7WY8 - chains R and A of the 5 polymer chains in the assembly; structure by electron microscopy, 2.83 A resolution.

[Chain R]
Protein: Isoform 3 of Adhesion G protein-coupled receptor L3
Source organism: Mus musculus
Reference sequence: Q80TS3 (AGRL3_MOUSE), isoform Q80TS3-3; residue numbers follow UniProt; this construct covers 1-1543
Amino-acid sequence (1543 residues; each row starts with the number of its first residue):
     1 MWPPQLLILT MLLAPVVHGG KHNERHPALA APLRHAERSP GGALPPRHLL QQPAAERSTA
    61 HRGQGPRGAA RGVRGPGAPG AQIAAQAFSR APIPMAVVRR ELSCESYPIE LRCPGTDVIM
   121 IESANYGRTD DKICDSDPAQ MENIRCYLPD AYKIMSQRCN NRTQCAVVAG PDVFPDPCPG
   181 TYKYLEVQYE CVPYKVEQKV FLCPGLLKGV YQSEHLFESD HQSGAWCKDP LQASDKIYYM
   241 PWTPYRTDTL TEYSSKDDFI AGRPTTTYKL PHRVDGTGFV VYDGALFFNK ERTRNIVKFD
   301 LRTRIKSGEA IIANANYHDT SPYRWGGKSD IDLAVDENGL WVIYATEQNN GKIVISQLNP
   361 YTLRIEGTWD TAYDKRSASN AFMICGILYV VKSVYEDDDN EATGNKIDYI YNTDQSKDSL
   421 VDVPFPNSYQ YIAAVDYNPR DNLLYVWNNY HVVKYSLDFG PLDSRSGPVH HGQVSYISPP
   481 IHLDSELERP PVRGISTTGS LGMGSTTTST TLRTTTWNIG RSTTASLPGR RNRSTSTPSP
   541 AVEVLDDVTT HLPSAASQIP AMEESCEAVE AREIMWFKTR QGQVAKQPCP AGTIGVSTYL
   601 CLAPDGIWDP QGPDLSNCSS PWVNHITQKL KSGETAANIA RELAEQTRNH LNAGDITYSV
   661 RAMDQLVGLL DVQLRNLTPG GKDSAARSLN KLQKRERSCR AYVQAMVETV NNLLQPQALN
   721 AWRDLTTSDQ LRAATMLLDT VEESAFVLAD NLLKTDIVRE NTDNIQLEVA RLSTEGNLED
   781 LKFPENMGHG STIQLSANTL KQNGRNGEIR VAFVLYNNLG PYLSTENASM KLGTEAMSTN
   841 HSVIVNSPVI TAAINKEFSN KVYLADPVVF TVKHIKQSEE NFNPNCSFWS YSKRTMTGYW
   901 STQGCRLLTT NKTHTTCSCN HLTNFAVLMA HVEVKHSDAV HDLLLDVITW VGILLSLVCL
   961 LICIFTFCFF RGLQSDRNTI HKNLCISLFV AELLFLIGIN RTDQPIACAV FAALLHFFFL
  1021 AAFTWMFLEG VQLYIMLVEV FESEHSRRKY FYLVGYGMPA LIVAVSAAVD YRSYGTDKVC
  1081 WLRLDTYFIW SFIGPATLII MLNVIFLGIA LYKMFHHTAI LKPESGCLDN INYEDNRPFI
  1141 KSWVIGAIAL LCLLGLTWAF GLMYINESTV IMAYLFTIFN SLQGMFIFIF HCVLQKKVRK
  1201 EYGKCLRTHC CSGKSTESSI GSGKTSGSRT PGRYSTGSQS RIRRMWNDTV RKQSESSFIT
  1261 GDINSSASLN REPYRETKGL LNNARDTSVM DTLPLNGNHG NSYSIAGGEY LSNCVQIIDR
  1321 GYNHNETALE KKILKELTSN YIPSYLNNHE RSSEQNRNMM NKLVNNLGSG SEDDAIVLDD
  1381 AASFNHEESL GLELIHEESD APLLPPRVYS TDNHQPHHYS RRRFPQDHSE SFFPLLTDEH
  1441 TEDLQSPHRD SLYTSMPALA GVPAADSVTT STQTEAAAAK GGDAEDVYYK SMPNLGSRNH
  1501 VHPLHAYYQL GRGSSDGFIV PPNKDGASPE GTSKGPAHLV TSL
Disordered / not traced: 1-922, 1119-1142, 1209-1543
Cystine bridges: Cys1008-Cys1080
Swiss-Prot annotation at these positions:
  - region: Tyr317 to Glu347 (Interaction with FLRT3), Thr923 to Ala939 (Stachel)
  - binding site (Ca(2+)): Asp332, Asn380, Ala381, Val435
  - site: Leu922, Thr923 (Cleavage)
  - modified residue: Ser1254 (Phosphoserine)
  - glycosylation (N-linked (GlcNAc...) asparagine): Asn161, Asn532, Asn617, Asn827, Asn840, Asn885, Asn911, Asn1000, Asn1166
  - mutagenesis: Pro244 (P244N: Strongly reduces FLRT2 binding; when associated with T-246), Arg246 (R246T: Strongly reduces FLRT2 binding; when associated with N-244), Thr267 (T267N: Strongly reduces FLRT2 binding; when associated with T-269), Lys269 (K269T: Strongly reduces FLRT2 binding; when associated with N-267), Arg292 (R292N: Abolishes interaction with FLRT2; when associated with T-294), Arg294 (R294T: Abolishes interaction with FLRT2; when associated with N-292), Tyr317 to Thr320 (In 4A mutant; abolished binding to FLRT proteins; when associated with A-376), Tyr323 (Y323A: Abolishes FLRT3 binding), Arg324 (R324N: Abolishes interaction with FLRT2; when associated with T-326), Gly326 (G326T: Abolishes interaction with FLRT2; when associated with N-324), Asp332 (D332A: Strongly reduces FLRT3 binding), Arg376 (R376A: In 4A mutant; abolished binding to FLRT proteins; when associated with 317-A--A-321), 25 further mutagenesis entries in UniProt

[Chain A]
Protein: engineered mini G alpha s subunit
Source organism: Homo sapiens
Amino-acid sequence (361 residues; numbered 8 to 394; 26 numbers in that range are skipped by the numbering (no residue carries them; nothing is unmodelled there); the number before each row is that of its first residue):
     8 MGCTLSAEDK AAVERSKMIE KQLQKDKQVY RATHRLLLLG ADNSGKSTIV KQMRIYH
    81 VNGYSEEECK QYKAVVYSNT IQSIIAIIRA MGRLKIDFGD SARADDARQL FVLAGAAEEG
   141 FMTAELAGVI KRLWKDSGVQ ACFNRSREYQ LNDSAAYYLN DLDRIAQPNY IPTQQDVLRT
   201 RVKTSGIFET KFQVDKVNFH MFDVGAQRDE RRKWIQCFND VTAIIFVVDS SDY
   264 NRLQEALNDF KSIWNNRWLR TISVILFLNK QDLLAEKVLA GKSKIEDYFP EFARYTTPED
   324 ATPEPGEDPR VTRAKYFIRD EFLRISTASG DGRHYCYPHF TCSVDTENAR RIFNDCRDII
   384 QRMHLRQYEL L
Disordered / not traced: 8-11, 81-203, 393-394

[Chain R / chain A interface]
Residue-residue contacts (21):
  Arg977(R) - Tyr391(A)  hydrogen bond
  Gln1032(R) - Tyr391(A)
  Leu1033(R) - Tyr391(A)  hydrophobic
  Met1036(R) - His387(A)  hydrogen bond (backbone-side chain)
  Met1036(R) - Tyr391(A)  hydrogen bond
  Leu1037(R) - Gln384(A)  hydrogen bond (backbone-side chain)
  Val1038(R) - Arg380(A)
  Val1040(R) - Ile383(A)  hydrophobic
  Val1040(R) - Gln384(A)
  Val1040(R) - His387(A)
  Phe1041(R) - His41(A)
  Phe1041(R) - Val217(A)  hydrophobic
  Phe1041(R) - Phe376(A)  hydrophobic
  Phe1041(R) - Arg380(A)
  Phe1041(R) - Ile383(A)  hydrophobic
  Glu1044(R) - Gln35(A)
  Glu1044(R) - Ala39(A)
  Lys1113(R) - Leu388(A)
  His1117(R) - Arg385(A)
  Lys1196(R) - Glu392(A)  salt bridge
  Lys1197(R) - Gln390(A)  hydrogen bond
Other interface residues (no listed pair), chain R (17 interface residues in all): Glu1042, Ser1043, His1045, Ser1046
Other interface residues (no listed pair), chain A (16 interface residues in all): Arg38, Lys216

[Overview]
17 residues of chain R face 16 of chain A across their interface, with 5 hydrogen bonds and 1 salt bridge.
Among the polar pairs are Lys1196(R)-Glu392(A), Arg977(R)-Tyr391(A) and Met1036(R)-His387(A). Curated
annotation (UniProt) lists 4 Ca2+-binding residues and 39 mutagenesis sites on chain R.
Chain R is Isoform 3 of Adhesion G protein-coupled receptor L3 (Mus musculus) and chain A is engineered mini G
alpha s subunit (Homo sapiens); the structure, ADGRL3/Gs complex, was determined by electron microscopy
together with 7X10, 7WY5 and 7WYB from the same study.
